Entry 2C2R (X-ray diffraction, 2.55 A resolution); this record covers chains A and P of the 3 polymer chains in the assembly.

[Chain A]
Name: DNA polymerase IV
Source organism: Sulfolobus solfataricus
Notes: EC 2.7.7.7
UniProtKB: Q97W02 (DPO42_SULSO); residues 1-352 here = UniProt positions 1-352
Chain sequence (358 residues; row label = number of the first residue in the row; numbers below 1 keep their minus sign (His-5 is residue -5)):
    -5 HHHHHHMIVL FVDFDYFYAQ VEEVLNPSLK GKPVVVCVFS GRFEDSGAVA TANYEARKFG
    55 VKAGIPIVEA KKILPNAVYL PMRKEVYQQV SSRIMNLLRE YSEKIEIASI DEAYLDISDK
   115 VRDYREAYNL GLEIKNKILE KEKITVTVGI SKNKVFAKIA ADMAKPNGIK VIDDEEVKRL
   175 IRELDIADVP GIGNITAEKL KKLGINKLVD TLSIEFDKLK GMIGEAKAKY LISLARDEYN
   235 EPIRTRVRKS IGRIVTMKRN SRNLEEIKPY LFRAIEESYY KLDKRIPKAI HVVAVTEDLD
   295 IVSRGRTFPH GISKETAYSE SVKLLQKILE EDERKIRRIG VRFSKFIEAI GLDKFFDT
Unresolved in the structure: -5 to 0, 343-352
Swiss-Prot annotation at these positions:
  - active site: Glu106
  - binding site (Mg(2+)): Asp7, Asp105
  - site: Tyr12 (Substrate discrimination)
  - mutagenesis: Asp105 to Glu106 (Loss of function), Glu342 to Thr352 (Almost complete loss of interaction with PCNA)
Ion coordination: Ca2+ site 1: Asp7, Asp105, Glu106 (together with 2',3'-dideoxycytidine 5'-triphosphate) (shared with DOC_14(P) of chain P); Ca2+ site 2: Asp7, Phe8, Asp105 (together with 2',3'-dideoxycytidine 5'-triphosphate); Ca2+ site 3: Ala181, Ile186
Small-molecule neighbours: 2',3'-dideoxycytidine 5'-triphosphate (DCT): Asp7, Phe8, Asp9, Tyr10, Phe11, Tyr12, Ala44, Thr45, Tyr48, Arg51, Ala57, Gly58, Asp105, Glu106, Lys159
From the paper describing this entry:
  - binding site for the 18-nt DNA strand: Arg332
  - specificity-determining residues: Arg332 (proposed by the authors, not directly observed)

[Chain P]
Molecule: 14-nt DNA strand
Sequence (14 nucleotides; each row starts with the number of its first residue):
     1 GGGGGAAGGA TTCC
Modified residues: DOC (2',3'-dideoxycytidine-5'-monophosphate) at position 14
Ion coordination: Ca2+ site 1: DOC_14 (together with 2',3'-dideoxycytidine 5'-triphosphate) (shared with Asp7(A), Asp105(A), Glu106(A) of chain A)

[Interface between chain A and chain P]
Pairs across the interface - 27 pairs, chain A then chain P:
  Ala102(A) - DOC_14(P)  sugar contact
  Asp105(A) - DOC_14(P)  phosphate contact
  Glu106(A) - DOC_14(P)  phosphate contact
  Lys152(A) - DOC_14(P)  salt bridge to the phosphate
  Gly185(A) - DT12(P)  phosphate contact
  Gly185(A) - DC13(P)  hydrogen bond to the phosphate
  Gly185(A) - DOC_14(P)  base contact
  Ile186(A) - DT12(P)  phosphate contact
  Ile186(A) - DC13(P)  phosphate contact
  Gly187(A) - DT12(P)  hydrogen bond to the phosphate
  Asn188(A) - DT12(P)  phosphate contact
  Ile189(A) - DT11(P)  phosphate contact
  Ile189(A) - DT12(P)  phosphate contact
  Thr190(A) - DT11(P)  hydrogen bond to the phosphate
  Thr190(A) - DT12(P)  hydrogen bond to the phosphate
  Lys193(A) - DT11(P)  salt bridge to the phosphate
  Ile295(A) - DA10(P)  base contact
  Ser297(A) - DG8(P)  sugar contact
  Ser297(A) - DG9(P)  phosphate contact
  Arg298(A) - DG8(P)  salt bridge to the phosphate
  Arg298(A) - DG9(P)  salt bridge to the phosphate
  Gly299(A) - DG8(P)  hydrogen bond to the phosphate
  Arg300(A) - DA7(P)  phosphate contact
  Thr301(A) - DA6(P)  phosphate contact
  Thr301(A) - DA7(P)  hydrogen bond to the phosphate
  Lys321(A) - DG8(P)  salt bridge to the phosphate
  Lys339(A) - DA6(P)  salt bridge to the phosphate
Also at the interface, not in a pair above, chain A (25 interface residues in all): Ser103, Pro184, Lys221, His285, Asp294, Val296

[In short]
The interface between chain A and chain P involves 25 residues on one side and 9 on the other; the contacts
include 6 hydrogen bonds and 6 salt bridges. Among the polar pairs are Gly185(A)-DC13(P), Gly187(A)-DT12(P)
and Thr190(A)-DT11(P). The paper reports a binding site for the 18-nt DNA strand at Arg332(A); the specificity
determinant Arg332(A).
Here chain A is DNA polymerase IV (Sulfolobus solfataricus) and chain P is a 14-nt DNA strand. Entry 2C2R
(Efficient and High Fidelity Incorporation of dCTP Opposite 7,8- Dihydro-8-oxodeoxyguanosine by Sulfolobus
solfataricus DNA Polymerase Dpo4) was determined by X-ray diffraction, deposited together with 2C22, 2C28,
2C2D and 2C2E.
